Entry 3W98 (X-ray diffraction, 3.42 A resolution); this record covers chains F and J of the 10 polymer chains in the assembly.

== Chain F ==
Name: Histone H4
Source organism: Homo sapiens
UniProt: P62805 (H4_HUMAN); residues 0-102 here correspond to UniProt positions 1-103 (UniProt number = residue number + 1)
Sequence (106 residues; row label = number of the first residue in the row; numbers below 1 keep their minus sign (Gly-3 is residue -3)):
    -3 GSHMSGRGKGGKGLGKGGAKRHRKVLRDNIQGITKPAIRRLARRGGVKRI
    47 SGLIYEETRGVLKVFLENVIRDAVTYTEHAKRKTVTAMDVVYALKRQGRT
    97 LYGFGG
Unresolved in the structure: -3 to 18
Differences from the reference sequence: expression tag (-3 to -1)
Swiss-Prot annotation at these positions:
  - DNA-binding region: Lys16 to Lys20
  - modified residue: Ser1 (N-acetylserine), Arg3 (Asymmetric dimethylarginine), Lys5 (N6-(2-hydroxyisobutyryl)lysine), Lys8 (N6-(2-hydroxyisobutyryl)lysine), Lys12 (N6-(2-hydroxyisobutyryl)lysine), Lys16 (N6-(2-hydroxyisobutyryl)lysine), Lys20 (N6,N6,N6-trimethyllysine), Lys31 (N6-(2-hydroxyisobutyryl)lysine), Lys44 (N6-(2-hydroxyisobutyryl)lysine), Ser47 (Phosphoserine), Tyr51 (Phosphotyrosine), Lys59 (N6-(2-hydroxyisobutyryl)lysine), Lys77 (N6-(2-hydroxyisobutyryl)lysine), Lys79 (N6-(2-hydroxyisobutyryl)lysine), Thr80 (Phosphothreonine), Tyr88 (Phosphotyrosine), Lys91 (N6-(2-hydroxyisobutyryl)lysine)
  - cross-link (Glycyl lysine isopeptide (Lys-Gly)): Lys12 (interchain with G-Cter in SUMO2), Lys20 (interchain with G-Cter in SUMO2), Lys31 (interchain with G-Cter in SUMO2), Lys59 (interchain with G-Cter in SUMO2), Lys79 (interchain with G-Cter in SUMO2), Lys91 (interchain with G-Cter in SUMO2)

== Chain J ==
Molecule: 146-nt DNA strand
Sequence (146 nucleotides; each row starts with the number of its first residue):
   147 ATCAATATCCACCTGCAGATTCTACCAAAAGTGTATTTGGAAACTGCTCC
   197 ATCAAAAGGCATGTTCAGCTGAATTCAGCTGAACATGCCTTTTGATGGAG
   247 CAGTTTCCAAATACACTTTTGGTAGAATCTGCAGGTGGATATTGAT

== Chain F / chain J interface ==
Residue-residue contacts (7):
  Arg19(F) with DT198(J), salt bridge to the phosphate
  Thr30(F) with DA207(J), sugar contact; DT208(J), phosphate contact
  Pro32(F) with DA207(J), phosphate contact; DT208(J), phosphate contact
  Arg36(F) with DA207(J), salt bridge to the phosphate
  Arg45(F) with DT216(J), hydrogen bond to the phosphate
Also at the interface, not in a pair above, chain F (6 interface residues in all): Lys31

== Summary ==
The interface between chain F and chain J involves 6 residues on one side and 4 on the other, with 1 hydrogen
bond and 2 salt bridges. Among the polar pairs are Arg45(F)-DT216(J), Arg19(F)-DT198(J) and Arg36(F)-DA207(J).
UniProt lists a DNA-binding region on chain F.
Chain F is Histone H4 (Homo sapiens) and chain J is a 146-nt DNA strand; the structure, Crystal Structure of
Human Nucleosome Core Particle lacking H3.1 N-terminal region, was determined by X-ray diffraction, deposited
together with 3W97 and 3W99.
